Entry 5LWL (X-ray diffraction, 3.10 A resolution); this record covers chains A and B.

[Chain A (and B)]
Protein: Transcriptional regulatory protein
From: Lactobacillus paracasei
Notes: chain B of this document is another copy of the same molecule, construct and numbering; everything in this record applies to it too
Reference sequence: A0A0K1MY03 (A0A0K1MY03_LACPA); residues 2-121 here = UniProt positions 2-121
Chain sequence (122 residues; row label = number of the first residue in the row; numbering starts at 0):
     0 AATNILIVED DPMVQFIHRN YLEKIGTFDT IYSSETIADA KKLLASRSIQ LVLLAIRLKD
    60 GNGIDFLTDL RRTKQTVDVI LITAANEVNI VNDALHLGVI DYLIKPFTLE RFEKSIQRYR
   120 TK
Sequence notes: expression tag (0-1); engineered mutation Ala54 (Asp in A0A0K1MY03)
From the paper describing this entry:
  - binding site for sulfate ion: Arg56, Thr82, Ala83, Lys104
  - conformationally variable residues (side-chain flip): Thr82, Tyr101

[Interface between chain A and chain B]
Residue-residue contacts (90):
  Thr2(A) with Tyr118(B)
  Glu8(A) with Lys104(B), salt bridge
  His17(A) with Phe106(B)
  Tyr20(A) with Phe106(B), hydrophobic; Leu108(B), hydrophobic; Phe111(B), hydrophobic
  Leu21(A) with Phe111(B), hydrophobic; Ile115(B), hydrophobic
  Ile24(A) with Glu112(B); Arg119(B)
  Thr26(A) with Arg119(B), hydrogen bond
  Phe27(A) with Ile115(B), hydrophobic
  Gln49(A) with Tyr118(B)
  Leu50(A) with Tyr118(B), hydrophobic
  Ile55(A) with Tyr101(B)
  Leu66(A) with Leu96(B), hydrophobic; Val98(B), hydrophobic
  Thr67(A) with Leu96(B)
  Arg70(A) with Leu96(B), hydrogen bond (side chain-backbone); Gly97(B), hydrogen bond (side chain-backbone)
  Asp77(A) with Ile99(B); Tyr118(B); Lys121(B)
  Val78(A) with Val98(B); Ile99(B), hydrogen bond (backbone-backbone)
  Ile79(A) with Asp100(B); Ser114(B)
  Leu80(A) with Val90(B), hydrophobic; Val98(B); Asp100(B), hydrogen bond (backbone-backbone); Tyr101(B); Leu102(B), hydrogen bond (backbone-backbone)
  Ile81(A) with Leu102(B); Phe106(B), hydrophobic; Phe111(B), hydrophobic
  Thr82(A) with Tyr101(B); Leu102(B), hydrogen bond (backbone-backbone); Ile103(B); Lys104(B), hydrogen bond (backbone-backbone)
  Ala83(A) with Lys104(B)
  Ala84(A) with Tyr101(B), hydrogen bond (backbone-side chain)
  Asn85(A) with Glu86(B)
  Glu86(A) with Asn85(B); Glu86(B); Ile89(B)
  Ile89(A) with Glu86(B); Ile89(B), hydrophobic; Tyr101(B)
  Leu94(A) with Leu94(B), hydrophobic
  Leu96(A) with Leu66(B), hydrophobic; Thr67(B); Arg70(B), hydrogen bond (backbone-side chain)
  Gly97(A) with Arg70(B), hydrogen bond (backbone-side chain)
  Val98(A) with Leu66(B), hydrophobic; Val78(B); Leu80(B), hydrophobic
  Ile99(A) with Asp77(B); Val78(B), hydrogen bond (backbone-backbone)
  Asp100(A) with Ile79(B); Leu80(B), hydrogen bond (backbone-backbone)
  Tyr101(A) with Ile55(B); Leu80(B); Thr82(B); Ala84(B), hydrogen bond (side chain-backbone); Ile89(B)
  Leu102(A) with Ile79(B), hydrophobic; Leu80(B), hydrogen bond (backbone-backbone); Ile81(B), hydrophobic; Thr82(B), hydrogen bond (backbone-backbone)
  Ile103(A) with Thr82(B)
  Lys104(A) with Glu8(B), salt bridge; Ile81(B); Thr82(B), hydrogen bond (backbone-backbone); Ala83(B)
  Phe106(A) with Ile16(B), hydrophobic; His17(B); Tyr20(B), hydrophobic; Ile81(B), hydrophobic
  Leu108(A) with Tyr20(B), hydrophobic
  Phe111(A) with Tyr20(B), hydrophobic; Leu21(B), hydrophobic; Ile81(B), hydrophobic
  Glu112(A) with Ile24(B)
  Ser114(A) with Ile79(B)
  Ile115(A) with Leu21(B), hydrophobic; Phe27(B), hydrophobic
  Tyr118(A) with Thr2(B); Gln49(B); Leu50(B), hydrophobic
  Arg119(A) with Ala0(B)
Interface residues without a listed pair, chain A (49 interface residues in all): Val13, Leu52, Ile63, Val90, Thr107, Lys121
Interface residues without a listed pair, chain B (51 interface residues in all): Val13, Thr26, Leu52, Ile63, Thr107

[Overview]
49 residues of chain A and 51 residues of chain B are in contact; the contacts include 17 hydrogen bonds and 2
salt bridges. Among the polar pairs are Glu8(A)-Lys104(B), Thr26(A)-Arg119(B) and Arg70(A)-Leu96(B). From the
paper: a binding site for sulfate ion at Arg56(A), Thr82(A) and Ala83(A) among others; conformational
variability at Thr82(A) and Tyr101(A).
Chain A and chain B are both Transcriptional regulatory protein (Lactobacillus paracasei); the structure, MaeR
D54A mutant response regulator bound to sulfate, was determined by X-ray diffraction together with 5LWK from
the same study.
